1NZC - chains A and B; structure by X-ray diffraction, 1.80 A resolution.

[Chain A (and B)]
Molecule: dTDP-6-deoxy-D-xylo-4-hexulose 3,5-epimerase
From: Streptococcus suis
Notes: EC 5.1.3.13; chain B of this document is another copy of the same molecule, construct and numbering; everything in this record applies to it too
UniProtKB: Q8GIQ0 (Q8GIQ0_STRSU); residues 1-197 here = UniProt positions 1-197
Amino-acid sequence (197 residues; numbered 1 to 197; the number before each row is that of its first residue):
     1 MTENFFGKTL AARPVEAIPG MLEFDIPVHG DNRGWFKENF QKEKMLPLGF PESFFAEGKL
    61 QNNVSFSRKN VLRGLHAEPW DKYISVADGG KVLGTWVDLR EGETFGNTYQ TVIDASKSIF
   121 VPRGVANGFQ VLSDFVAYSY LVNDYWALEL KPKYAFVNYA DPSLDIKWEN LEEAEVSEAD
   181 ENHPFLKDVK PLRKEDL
Unresolved in the structure: 1
Small-molecule neighbours:
  - thymidine-5'-diphospho-beta-D-xylose (TDX), molecule 1: His29, Arg33, Phe36, Glu38
  - thymidine-5'-diphospho-beta-D-xylose (TDX), molecule 2: Gln61, Asn63, Arg73, His76, Glu78, Lys82, Asn127, Tyr140, Trp146, Lys151, Asp180

[How chain A and chain B interact]
Contacting residue pairs (74):
  Asn32(A) - Arg68(B)
  Arg33(A) - Phe66(B)
  Arg33(A) - Ser67(B)
  Arg33(A) - Arg68(B)  hydrogen bond (backbone-backbone)
  Arg33(A) - Val71(B)
  Arg33(A) - Arg73(B)
  Arg33(A) - Ser177(B)
  Gly34(A) - Phe66(B)
  Trp35(A) - Ser65(B)
  Trp35(A) - Phe66(B)  hydrogen bond (backbone-backbone)
  Phe36(A) - Asn63(B)
  Phe36(A) - Val64(B)
  Phe36(A) - Tyr140(B)
  Lys37(A) - Asn63(B)
  Lys37(A) - Val64(B)  hydrogen bond (backbone-backbone)
  Glu38(A) - Gln61(B)  hydrogen bond
  Glu38(A) - Asn62(B)
  Glu38(A) - Asn63(B)
  Asn39(A) - Asn62(B)  hydrogen bond (backbone-backbone)
  Phe40(A) - Gln61(B)
  Phe40(A) - Asn62(B)  hydrogen bond (backbone-backbone)
  Gln41(A) - Gln61(B)
  Gln41(A) - Tyr145(B)
  Lys42(A) - Gly58(B)  hydrogen bond (side chain-backbone)
  Lys42(A) - Leu60(B)  hydrogen bond (backbone-backbone)
  Lys42(A) - Tyr145(B)
  Glu43(A) - Tyr145(B)
  Gly58(A) - Lys42(B)  hydrogen bond (backbone-side chain)
  Leu60(A) - Phe40(B)
  Leu60(A) - Lys42(B)  hydrogen bond (backbone-backbone)
  Leu60(A) - Leu60(B)  hydrophobic
  Gln61(A) - Glu38(B)
  Gln61(A) - Phe40(B)
  Gln61(A) - Gln41(B)
  Asn62(A) - Glu38(B)
  Asn62(A) - Asn39(B)  hydrogen bond (backbone-backbone)
  Asn62(A) - Phe40(B)  hydrogen bond (backbone-backbone)
  Asn63(A) - Phe36(B)
  Asn63(A) - Lys37(B)
  Asn63(A) - Glu38(B)
  Val64(A) - Trp35(B)
  Val64(A) - Phe36(B)
  Val64(A) - Lys37(B)  hydrogen bond (backbone-backbone)
  Val64(A) - Asn39(B)
  Val64(A) - Ala87(B)
  Ser65(A) - Trp35(B)
  Ser65(A) - Phe36(B)
  Phe66(A) - Arg33(B)
  Phe66(A) - Gly34(B)
  Phe66(A) - Trp35(B)  hydrogen bond (backbone-backbone)
  Phe66(A) - Asp88(B)
  Phe66(A) - Gly89(B)
  Ser67(A) - Arg33(B)
  Arg68(A) - Asn32(B)
  Arg68(A) - Arg33(B)  hydrogen bond (backbone-backbone)
  Arg68(A) - Gly34(B)
  Val71(A) - Arg33(B)
  Arg73(A) - Arg33(B)
  Arg73(A) - Trp35(B)
  Ala87(A) - Val64(B)
  Ala87(A) - Ala87(B)  hydrophobic
  Ala87(A) - Ala137(B)
  Asp88(A) - Phe66(B)
  Asp88(A) - Ala137(B)
  Ala137(A) - Ala87(B)
  Tyr140(A) - Phe36(B)
  Tyr145(A) - Gln41(B)
  Tyr145(A) - Lys42(B)
  Tyr145(A) - Glu43(B)
  Glu175(A) - Asn32(B)  hydrogen bond
  Glu175(A) - Arg33(B)
  Val176(A) - Asn32(B)  hydrogen bond (backbone-side chain)
  Ser177(A) - Arg33(B)
  Asp180(A) - Arg33(B)  salt bridge
Other interface residues (no listed pair), chain A (36 interface residues in all): Leu72, Gly89, Trp146
Other interface residues (no listed pair), chain B (36 interface residues in all): Asp31, Phe55, Trp146, Glu175, Val176

[Overview]
The chain A/chain B interface involves 36 residues from each chain, with 17 hydrogen bonds and 1 salt bridge.
Polar pairs include Asp180(A)-Arg33(B), Glu38(A)-Gln61(B) and Lys42(A)-Gly58(B). Bound to chain A:
thymidine-5'-diphospho-beta-D-xylose.
Both chains are dTDP-6-deoxy-D-xylo-4-hexulose 3,5-epimerase (Streptococcus suis). Entry 1NZC (The high
resolution structures of RmlC from Streptococcus suis in complex with dTDP-D-xylose) was determined by X-ray
diffraction together with 1NXM and 1NYW from the same study.
